Entry 6FVL (X-ray diffraction, 1.98 A resolution); this record covers chains A and B of the 4 polymer chains in the assembly.

Chain A (and B):
Name: Beta sliding clamp
From: Escherichia coli (strain K12)
Notes: chain B of this document is another copy of the same molecule, construct and numbering; everything in this record applies to it too
UniProtKB: P0A988 (DPO3B_ECOLI); residue numbers follow UniProt; this construct covers 1-366
Sequence (368 residues; each row starts with the number of its first residue; numbers below 1 keep their minus sign (Ser-1 is residue -1)):
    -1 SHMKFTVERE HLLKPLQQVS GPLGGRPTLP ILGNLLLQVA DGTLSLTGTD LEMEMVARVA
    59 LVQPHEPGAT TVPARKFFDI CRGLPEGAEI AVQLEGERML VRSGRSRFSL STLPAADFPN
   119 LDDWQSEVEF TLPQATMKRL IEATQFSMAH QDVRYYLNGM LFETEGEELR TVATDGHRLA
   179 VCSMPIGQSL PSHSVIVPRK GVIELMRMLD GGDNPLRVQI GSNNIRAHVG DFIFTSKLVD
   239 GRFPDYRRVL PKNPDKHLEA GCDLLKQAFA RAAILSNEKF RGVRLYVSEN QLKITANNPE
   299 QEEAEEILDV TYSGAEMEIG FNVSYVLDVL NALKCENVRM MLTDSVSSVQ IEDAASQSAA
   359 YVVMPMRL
Differences from the reference sequence: expression tag (-1 to 0)
Curated features (UniProtKB/Swiss-Prot):
  - binding site (DNA): Arg24, Arg73, Gln149, Tyr153, Tyr154
  - mutagenesis: Arg24 (R24A: Mild defect in DNA replication, impaired loading of clamp on DNA, polymerase speed is wild-type. More severe replication defect and very poor clamp loading; when associated with A-149), Gly66 (G66E: In dnaN159; a temperature- and UV-sensitive mutation, displays altered DNA polymerase usage, chronically induced SOS response; when associated with A-174), Ala133 (A133T: Reduction of synthesis of beta*, probably due to mutation of its promoter), Met135 (M135L: 3-fold reduction of synthesis of beta*, probably due to loss of its start codon), Met146 (M146L: No effect on synthesis of beta*), Gln149 (Q149A: Mild defect in DNA replication, impaired loading of clamp on DNA, polymerase speed is wild-type. More severe replication defect and very poor clamp loading; when associated with A-24), Tyr153 to Tyr154 (Very poor loading of clamp on DNA, polymerase speed is wild-type), Gly174 (G174A: In dnaN159; a temperature- and UV-sensitive mutation, displays altered DNA polymerase usage, chronically induced SOS response; when associated with A-66), Gln265 to Leu366 (In dnaN806; temperature sensitive), Ile272 to Leu273 (Monomeric in solution, binds very tightly to subunit delta (holA). The monomer binds tightly to linear and circular DNA. Cannot bind both Pol III and IV simultaneously)

Chain A / chain B interface:
Contacting residue pairs - 67 pairs, chain A then chain B:
  Pro71(A) with Glu300(B)
  Lys74(A) with Ile272(B); Leu273(B); Asn296(B); Glu298(B), salt bridge; Glu300(B), salt bridge
  Asp77(A) with Ile272(B)
  Ile78(A) with Ile272(B)
  Gly81(A) with Arg269(B), hydrogen bond (backbone-side chain)
  Leu82(A) with Arg269(B)
  Pro83(A) with Arg269(B)
  Arg96(A) with Glu298(B), hydrogen bond (side chain-backbone); Gln299(B), hydrogen bond (side chain-backbone); Glu300(B)
  Arg103(A) with Gln289(B); Glu303(B); Glu304(B); Ile305(B), hydrogen bond (backbone-backbone); Asp307(B), salt bridge
  Ser104(A) with Arg269(B), hydrogen bond; Glu303(B); Glu304(B), hydrogen bond
  Arg105(A) with Glu301(B), salt bridge; Ala302(B); Glu303(B), hydrogen bond (backbone-backbone)
  Phe106(A) with Arg269(B); Leu273(B), hydrophobic; Glu301(B); Ala302(B), hydrophobic; Glu304(B)
  Ser107(A) with Glu300(B); Glu301(B), hydrogen bond (backbone-backbone)
  Leu108(A) with Leu273(B), hydrophobic; Glu300(B)
  Ser109(A) with Glu300(B), hydrogen bond
  Arg269(A) with Gly81(B), hydrogen bond (side chain-backbone); Leu82(B); Pro83(B); Ser104(B); Phe106(B)
  Ile272(A) with Lys74(B); Asp77(B); Ile78(B), hydrophobic
  Leu273(A) with Lys74(B); Phe106(B), hydrophobic; Ser107(B); Leu108(B), hydrophobic
  Gln289(A) with Arg103(B), hydrogen bond
  Asn296(A) with Lys74(B)
  Glu298(A) with Lys74(B), salt bridge
  Glu300(A) with Pro71(B); Lys74(B), salt bridge; Ser107(B); Leu108(B); Ser109(B), hydrogen bond
  Glu301(A) with Phe106(B); Ser107(B), hydrogen bond (backbone-backbone)
  Ala302(A) with Arg105(B); Phe106(B), hydrophobic
  Glu303(A) with Arg103(B); Ser104(B); Arg105(B), hydrogen bond (backbone-backbone)
  Glu304(A) with Arg103(B); Ser104(B), hydrogen bond; Phe106(B)
  Ile305(A) with Arg103(B)
  Asp307(A) with Arg103(B), salt bridge
Also at the interface, not in a pair above, chain A (30 interface residues in all): Gln299, Leu306
Also at the interface, not in a pair above, chain B (29 interface residues in all): Arg96

Summary:
The interface between chain A and chain B involves 30 residues on one side and 29 on the other; the contacts
include 15 hydrogen bonds and 7 salt bridges. Polar contacts include Lys74(A)-Glu298(B), Lys74(A)-Glu300(B)
and Arg103(A)-Asp307(B).
Chain A and chain B are both Beta sliding clamp (Escherichia coli (strain K12)); the structure, DNA polymerase
sliding clamp from Escherichia coli with bound P7 peptide, was determined by X-ray diffraction (same
publication as 6FVM, 6FVN and 6FVO).
